PDB entry 9DL1 | X-ray diffraction, 2.30 A resolution | chains A and E of the 8 polymer chains in the assembly

== Chain A ==
Molecule: TRACeR-I
From: Homo sapiens
Amino-acid sequence (132 residues; numbered 0 to 131; the number before each row is that of its first residue; numbering starts at 0):
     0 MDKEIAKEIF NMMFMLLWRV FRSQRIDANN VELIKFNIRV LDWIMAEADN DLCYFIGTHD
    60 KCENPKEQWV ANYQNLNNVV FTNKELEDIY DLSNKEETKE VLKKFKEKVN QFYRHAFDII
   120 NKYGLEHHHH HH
Disordered / not traced: 0, 86-93, 127-131
Disulfide bonds: Cys52-Cys61

== Chain E ==
Molecule: Cancer/testis antigen 1
UniProt: P78358 (CTG1B_HUMAN); residues 1-8 here correspond to UniProt positions 157-164 (UniProt number = residue number + 156)
Amino-acid sequence (9 residues; each row starts with the number of its first residue):
     1 SLLMWITQV
Sequence notes: expression tag (9)

== How chain A and chain E interact ==
Pairs across the interface (9; chain A residue first):
  Tyr72(A) - Leu3(E)
  Tyr72(A) - Met4(E)  hydrogen bond (side chain-backbone)
  Asn76(A) - Ser1(E)  hydrogen bond
  Asn76(A) - Met4(E)
  Phe80(A) - Met4(E)  hydrophobic
  Thr81(A) - Ser1(E)
  Tyr112(A) - Met4(E)  hydrogen bond (side chain-backbone)
  Tyr112(A) - Trp5(E)
  Ile119(A) - Gln8(E)
Other interface residues (no listed pair), chain A (7 interface residues in all): Leu75
Other interface residues (no listed pair), chain E (6 interface residues in all): Leu2

== Overview ==
7 residues of chain A face 6 of chain E across their interface; the contacts include 3 hydrogen bonds. Polar
pairs include Tyr72(A)-Met4(E), Asn76(A)-Ser1(E) and Tyr112(A)-Met4(E).
Here chain A is TRACeR-I (Homo sapiens) and chain E is Cancer/testis antigen 1. Entry 9DL1 (Crystal Structure
of HLA-A*02:01/NY-ESO-1 (SLLMWITQV) and a target specific TRACeR-I) was determined by X-ray diffraction.
